PDB entry 8S5J | electron microscopy, 3.90 A resolution | chains F and G of the 10 polymer chains in the assembly

Chain F (and G):
Protein: Cystathionine beta-synthase
From: Homo sapiens
Notes: EC 4.2.1.22; chain G of this document is another copy of the same molecule, construct and numbering; everything in this record applies to it too
UniProt: P35520 (CBS_HUMAN); numbering as in UniProt (aligned over 1-551)
Sequence (552 residues; row label = number of the first residue in the row; numbering starts at 0):
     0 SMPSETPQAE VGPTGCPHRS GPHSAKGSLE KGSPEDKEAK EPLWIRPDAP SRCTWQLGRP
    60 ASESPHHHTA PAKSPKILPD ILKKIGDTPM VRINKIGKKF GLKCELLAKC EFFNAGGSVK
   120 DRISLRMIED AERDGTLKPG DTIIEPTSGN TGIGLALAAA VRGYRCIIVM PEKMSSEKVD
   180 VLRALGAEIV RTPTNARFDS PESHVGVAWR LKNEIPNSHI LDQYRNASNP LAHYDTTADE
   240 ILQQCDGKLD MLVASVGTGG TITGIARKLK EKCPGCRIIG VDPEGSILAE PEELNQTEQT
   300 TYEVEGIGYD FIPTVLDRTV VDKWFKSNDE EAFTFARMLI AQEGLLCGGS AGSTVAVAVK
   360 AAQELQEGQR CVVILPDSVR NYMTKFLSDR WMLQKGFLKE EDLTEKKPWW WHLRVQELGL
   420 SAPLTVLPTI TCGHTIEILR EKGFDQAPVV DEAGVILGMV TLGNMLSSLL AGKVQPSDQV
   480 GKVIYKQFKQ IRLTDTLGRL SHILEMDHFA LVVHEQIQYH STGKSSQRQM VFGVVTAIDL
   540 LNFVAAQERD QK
Not modelled in the structure: 0-41, 549-551
Construct notes: expression tag (0)
Modified residues: K119 ((2S)-2-amino-6-[[3-hydroxy-2-methyl-5-(phosphonooxymethyl)pyridin-4-yl]methylideneamino]hexanoic acid; LLP)
Swiss-Prot annotation at these positions:
  - binding site (heme): C52, H65
  - binding site (pyridoxal 5'-phosphate): N149, G256 to T260, S349
  - modified residue: S27 (Phosphoserine), K119 (N6-(pyridoxal phosphate)lysine), S199 (Phosphoserine)
  - cross-link: K211 (Glycyl lysine isopeptide (Lys-Gly) (interchain with G-Cter in SUMO))

Interface between chain F and chain G:
Contacting residue pairs (69):
  R413(F) - E416(G)
  Q415(F) - Q415(G)  hydrogen bond (backbone-side chain)
  Q415(F) - L417(G)
  Q415(F) - L419(G)
  E416(F) - E416(G)
  L417(F) - Q415(G)  hydrogen bond (backbone-side chain)
  A421(F) - H513(G)
  A421(F) - Q515(G)  hydrogen bond (backbone-side chain)
  P422(F) - E514(G)
  P422(F) - Q515(G)
  P422(F) - I516(G)  hydrogen bond (backbone-backbone)
  L423(F) - I516(G)
  T424(F) - Q515(G)
  T424(F) - I516(G)  hydrogen bond (backbone-backbone)
  T424(F) - Q517(G)
  T424(F) - Y518(G)  hydrogen bond (backbone-backbone)
  V425(F) - Y518(G)
  L426(F) - Q517(G)
  L426(F) - Y518(G)  hydrogen bond (backbone-backbone)
  L426(F) - H519(G)
  I429(F) - H519(G)
  I429(F) - S520(G)
  H433(F) - S520(G)
  H433(F) - T521(G)  hydrogen bond
  E436(F) - T521(G)
  I437(F) - Y518(G)  hydrophobic
  I437(F) - T521(G)
  K441(F) - Y518(G)  hydrogen bond
  V449(F) - Q517(G)
  V449(F) - R527(G)
  D450(F) - Q517(G)  hydrogen bond (backbone-side chain)
  E451(F) - R527(G)
  A452(F) - R527(G)  hydrogen bond (backbone-side chain)
  G453(F) - R527(G)
  H513(F) - A421(G)
  H513(F) - M529(G)
  H513(F) - F531(G)
  E514(F) - P422(G)
  Q515(F) - A421(G)  hydrogen bond (side chain-backbone)
  Q515(F) - P422(G)
  Q515(F) - T424(G)
  Q515(F) - M529(G)
  Q515(F) - V530(G)  hydrogen bond (side chain-backbone)
  I516(F) - P422(G)  hydrogen bond (backbone-backbone)
  I516(F) - L423(G)
  I516(F) - T424(G)  hydrogen bond (backbone-backbone)
  Q517(F) - T424(G)  hydrogen bond
  Q517(F) - L426(G)
  Q517(F) - V449(G)
  Y518(F) - T424(G)  hydrogen bond (backbone-backbone)
  Y518(F) - V425(G)
  Y518(F) - L426(G)  hydrogen bond (backbone-backbone)
  Y518(F) - I437(G)  hydrophobic
  Y518(F) - K441(G)
  H519(F) - L426(G)
  H519(F) - I429(G)
  S520(F) - H433(G)  hydrogen bond (backbone-side chain)
  T521(F) - H433(G)  hydrogen bond
  T521(F) - E436(G)
  T521(F) - I437(G)
  R527(F) - R527(G)
  R527(F) - Q528(G)  hydrogen bond (side chain-backbone)
  M529(F) - H513(G)
  M529(F) - Q515(G)
  M529(F) - M529(G)  hydrophobic
  M529(F) - F531(G)  hydrophobic
  V530(F) - Q515(G)  hydrogen bond (backbone-side chain)
  F531(F) - L492(G)  hydrophobic
  F531(F) - F531(G)  hydrophobic
Also at the interface, not in a pair above, chain F (36 interface residues in all): L419, T428, Q528
Also at the interface, not in a pair above, chain G (33 interface residues in all): D450, E451

In short:
The interface between chain F and chain G involves 36 residues on one side and 33 on the other, with 22
hydrogen bonds. Among the polar pairs are Q415(F)-Q415(G), L417(F)-Q415(G) and A421(F)-Q515(G).
Both chains are Cystathionine beta-synthase (Homo sapiens). Entry 8S5J (Full-length human cystathionine
beta-synthase, basal state, helical reconstruction) was determined by electron microscopy together with 8S5H,
8S5I, 8S5K, 8S5L and 8S5M from the same study.
